Entry 9DUK (electron microscopy, 2.56 A resolution); this record covers chains L and A of the 21 polymer chains in the assembly.

== Chain L ==
Molecule: Small ribosomal subunit protein uS12
Source organism: Escherichia coli
UniProtKB: A0A0F1AUC4 (A0A0F1AUC4_9ENTR); residues 1-124 here = UniProt positions 1-124
Chain sequence (124 residues; each row starts with the number of its first residue):
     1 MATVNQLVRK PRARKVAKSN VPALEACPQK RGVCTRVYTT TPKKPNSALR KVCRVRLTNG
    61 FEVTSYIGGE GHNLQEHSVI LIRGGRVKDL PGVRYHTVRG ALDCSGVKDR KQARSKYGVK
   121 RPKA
Unresolved in the structure: 1
Modified / non-standard residues: Asp89 ((3R)-3-(methylsulfanyl)-L-aspartic acid; D2T)

== Chain A ==
Molecule: 16S rRNA
Source organism: Escherichia coli
Sequence (1533 nucleotides; each row starts with the number of its first residue):
     2 AAUUGAAGAG UUUGAUCAUG GCUCAGAUUG AACGCUGGCG GCAGGCCUAA CACAUGCAAG
    62 UCGAACGGUA ACAGGAAGAA GCUUGCUUCU UUGCUGACGA GUGGCGGACG GGUGAGUAAU
   122 GUCUGGGAAA CUGCCUGAUG GAGGGGGAUA ACUACUGGAA ACGGUAGCUA AUACCGCAUA
   182 ACGUCGCAAG ACCAAAGAGG GGGACCUUCG GGCCUCUUGC CAUCGGAUGU GCCCAGAUGG
   242 GAUUAGCUAG UAGGUGGGGU AACGGCUCAC CUAGGCGACG AUCCCUAGCU GGUCUGAGAG
   302 GAUGACCAGC CACACUGGAA CUGAGACACG GUCCAGACUC CUACGGGAGG CAGCAGUGGG
   362 GAAUAUUGCA CAAUGGGCGC AAGCCUGAUG CAGCCAUGCC GCGUGUAUGA AGAAGGCCUU
   422 CGGGUUGUAA AGUACUUUCA GCGGGGAGGA AGGGAGUAAA GUUAAUACCU UUGCUCAUUG
   482 ACGUUACCCG CAGAAGAAGC ACCGGCUAAC UCCGUGCCAG CAGCCXCGGU AAUACGGAGG
   542 GUGCAAGCGU UAAUCGGAAU UACUGGGCGU AAAGCGCACG CAGGCGGUUU GUUAAGUCAG
   602 AUGUGAAAUC CCCGGGCUCA ACCUGGGAAC UGCAUCUGAU ACUGGCAAGC UUGAGUCUCG
   662 UAGAGGGGGG UAGAAUUCCA GGUGUAGCGG UGAAAUGCGU AGAGAUCUGG AGGAAUACCG
   722 GUGGCGAAGG CGGCCCCCUG GACGAAGACU GACGCUCAGG UGCGAAAGCG UGGGGAGCAA
   782 ACAGGAUUAG AUACCCUGGU AGUCCACGCC GUAAACGAUG UCGACUUGGA GGUUGUGCCC
   842 UUGAGGCGUG GCUUCCGGAG CUAACGCGUU AAGUCGACCG CCUGGGGAGU ACGGCCGCAA
   902 GGUUAAAACU CAAAUGAAUU GACGGGGGCC CGCACAAGCG GUGGAGCAUG UGGUUUAAUU
   962 CGAUGXAACG CGAAGAACCU UACCUGGUCU UGACAUCCAC GGAAGUUUUC AGAGAUGAGA
  1022 AUGUGCCUUC GGGAACCGUG AGACAGGUGC UGCAUGGCUG UCGUCAGCUC GUGUUGUGAA
  1082 AUGUUGGGUU AAGUCCCGCA ACGAGCGCAA CCCUUAUCCU UUGUUGCCAG CGGUCCGGCC
  1142 GGGAACUCAA AGGAGACUGC CAGUGAUAAA CUGGAGGAAG GUGGGGAUGA CGUCAAGUCA
  1202 UCAUGGCCCU UACGACCAGG GCUACACACG UGCUACAAUG GCGCAUACAA AGAGAAGCGA
  1262 CCUCGCGAGA GCAAGCGGAC CUCAUAAAGU GCGUCGUAGU CCGGAUUGGA GUCUGCAACU
  1322 CGACUCCAUG AAGUCGGAAU CGCUAGUAAU CGUGGAUCAG AAUGCCACGG UGAAUACGUU
  1382 CCCGGGCCUU GUACACACCG CCCGUXACAC CAUGGGAGUG GGUUGCAAAA GAAGUAGGUA
  1442 GCUUAACCUU CGGGAGGGCG CUUACCACUU UGUGAUUCAU GACUGGGGUG AAGUCGUAAC
  1502 AAGGUAACCG UAGGGGAACC UGCGGUUGGA UCA
Unresolved in the structure: 205-213, 841-845, 1207
Modified / non-standard residues: PSU (pseudouridine-5'-monophosphate) at position 516, G7M (N7-methyl-guanosine-5'-monophosphate) at position 527, 5MC (5-methylcytidine-5'-monophosphate) at position 967, 4OC (4n,o2'-methylcytidine-5'-monophosphate) at position 1402, 5MC (5-methylcytidine-5'-monophosphate) at position 1407, UR3 (3-methyluridine-5'-monophoshate) at position 1498, MA6 (6N-dimethyladenosine-5'-monophoshate) at position 1518, MA6 (6N-dimethyladenosine-5'-monophoshate) at position 1519

== Interface between chain L and chain A ==
Pairs across the interface (116; chain L residue first):
  Ala2(L) with G567(A), base contact; G568(A), hydrogen bond to the base; C882(A), base contact
  Thr3(L) with C880(A), hydrogen bond to the phosphate
  Asn5(L) with G585(A), hydrogen bond to the sugar; C879(A), phosphate contact; C880(A), hydrogen bond to the phosphate
  Gln6(L) with C880(A), base contact; G881(A), hydrogen bond to the phosphate; C882(A), hydrogen bond to the base
  Leu7(L) with C564(A), phosphate contact
  Arg9(L) with C880(A), salt bridge to the phosphate; G881(A), salt bridge to the phosphate
  Arg12(L) with U562(A), base contact; A563(A), hydrogen bond to the base; C564(A), salt bridge to the phosphate; G567(A), hydrogen bond to the base
  Ala13(L) with U562(A), hydrogen bond to the sugar
  Arg14(L) with G302(A), hydrogen bond to the phosphate; A303(A), salt bridge to the phosphate
  Lys15(L) with U561(A), hydrogen bond to the base; U562(A), base contact
  Lys18(L) with A909(A), phosphate contact; C910(A), salt bridge to the phosphate
  Ser19(L) with A554(A), hydrogen bond to the phosphate
  Val21(L) with A553(A), sugar contact; A554(A), phosphate contact
  Leu24(L) with A553(A), sugar contact
  Ala26(L) with A553(A), hydrogen bond to the sugar
  Cys27(L) with A363(A), base contact; A553(A), hydrogen bond to the sugar
  Pro28(L) with A363(A), base contact; U552(A), hydrogen bond to the sugar; A553(A), sugar contact
  Gln29(L) with A33(A), hydrogen bond to the sugar; C34(A), sugar contact; A363(A), sugar contact; U552(A), base contact
  Lys30(L) with G362(A), phosphate contact; A363(A), salt bridge to the phosphate
  Arg31(L) with G362(A), salt bridge to the phosphate; A363(A), salt bridge to the phosphate
  Lys43(L) with C912(A), salt bridge to the phosphate
  Lys44(L) with A1492(A), phosphate contact
  Asn46(L) with C522(A), base contact; G7M_527(A), base contact; C528(A), hydrogen bond to the base; G529(A), base contact
  Ser47(L) with C518(A), phosphate contact; C519(A), hydrogen bond to the phosphate; G529(A), hydrogen bond to the base; A1492(A), hydrogen bond to the base
  Ala48(L) with A520(A), phosphate contact
  Leu49(L) with A520(A), hydrogen bond to the phosphate
  Arg50(L) with G521(A), hydrogen bond to the base; C522(A), base contact; A523(A), base contact
  Lys51(L) with A520(A), salt bridge to the phosphate; G521(A), salt bridge to the phosphate
  Thr58(L) with G362(A), phosphate contact; A363(A), hydrogen bond to the phosphate
  Tyr66(L) with C522(A), hydrogen bond to the phosphate
  Gly68(L) with C522(A), phosphate contact
  Gly69(L) with G521(A), phosphate contact; C522(A), hydrogen bond to the phosphate
  Glu70(L) with A520(A), hydrogen bond to the sugar; G521(A), phosphate contact
  Gly71(L) with G521(A), phosphate contact
  Arg83(L) with U551(A), sugar contact; U552(A), sugar contact
  Gly84(L) with U552(A), hydrogen bond to the sugar; A553(A), phosphate contact
  Arg86(L) with C525(A), salt bridge to the phosphate
  Val87(L) with A523(A), base contact
  Lys88(L) with A523(A), base contact; C525(A), phosphate contact; C526(A), salt bridge to the phosphate; A913(A), salt bridge to the phosphate
  Asp89(L) with C522(A), base contact; A523(A), base contact; G7M_527(A), base contact
  Pro91(L) with C912(A), phosphate contact
  Gly92(L) with U911(A), phosphate contact
  Arg94(L) with C910(A), salt bridge to the phosphate; U911(A), salt bridge to the phosphate
  Val98(L) with C34(A), sugar contact
  Arg99(L) with G35(A), sugar contact
  Gly100(L) with G35(A), phosphate contact
  Arg110(L) with G537(A), salt bridge to the phosphate; G538(A), salt bridge to the phosphate
  Lys111(L) with G538(A), hydrogen bond to the phosphate; A539(A), phosphate contact
  Gln112(L) with G538(A), hydrogen bond to the phosphate; A539(A), hydrogen bond to the phosphate
  Ala113(L) with A502(A), phosphate contact; C503(A), phosphate contact
  Arg114(L) with C36(A), hydrogen bond to the sugar; C501(A), salt bridge to the phosphate; A502(A), hydrogen bond to the phosphate
  Ser115(L) with G35(A), hydrogen bond to the sugar; C36(A), sugar contact; C501(A), phosphate contact; A502(A), hydrogen bond to the phosphate
  Lys116(L) with A502(A), phosphate contact; C503(A), salt bridge to the phosphate; G550(A), sugar contact; U551(A), sugar contact
  Tyr117(L) with C522(A), phosphate contact; A523(A), phosphate contact
  Gly118(L) with G35(A), hydrogen bond to the sugar
  Val119(L) with C36(A), sugar contact
  Lys120(L) with C36(A), phosphate contact; U37(A), salt bridge to the phosphate
  Arg121(L) with C36(A), phosphate contact; U37(A), hydrogen bond to the phosphate; G500(A), salt bridge to the phosphate
Other interface residues (no listed pair), chain L (63 interface residues in all): Pro45, Leu81, Gly85, Ala101, Asp109
Other interface residues (no listed pair), chain A (52 interface residues in all): A32, G524, U884

== Overview ==
63 residues of chain L face 52 of chain A across their interface; the contacts include 36 hydrogen bonds and
22 salt bridges. Polar contacts include Ala2(L)-G568(A), Gln6(L)-C882(A) and Arg12(L)-A563(A).
Chain L is Small ribosomal subunit protein uS12 and chain A is 16S rRNA, both from Escherichia coli; the
structure, Structure of mutant 30S subunit with extended helix 26, version 3, was determined by electron
microscopy, deposited together with 9DUL.
